Entry 6Z16 (electron microscopy, 2.98 A resolution); this record covers chains E and G of the 14 polymer chains in the assembly.

== Chain E ==
Protein: Multisubunit Na+/H+ antiporter, E subunit
Organism: Anoxybacillus flavithermus (strain DSM 21510 / WK1)
UniProt: B7GL97 (B7GL97_ANOFW); numbering as in UniProt (aligned over 1-158)
Sequence (158 residues; numbered 1 to 158; the number before each row is that of its first residue):
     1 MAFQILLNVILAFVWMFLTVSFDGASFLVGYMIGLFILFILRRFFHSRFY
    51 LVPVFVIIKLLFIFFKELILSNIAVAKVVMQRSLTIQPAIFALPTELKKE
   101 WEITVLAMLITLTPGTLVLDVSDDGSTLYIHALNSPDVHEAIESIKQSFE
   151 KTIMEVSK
Residues lining bound ligands: phosphatidylethanolamine (PTY): Phe3, Leu7, Ile10, Leu11, Val14, Phe44, Phe45, His46
Reported in the primary citation:
  - mutagenesis - L41W: unchanged catalytic activity
  - higher-order assembly contacts with a neighbouring Multisubunit Na+/H+ antiporter, B subunit: Leu41

== Chain G ==
Protein: Multisubunit Na+/H+ antiporter, G subunit
Organism: Anoxybacillus flavithermus (strain DSM 21510 / WK1)
UniProt: B7GIG3 (B7GIG3_ANOFW); residues 1-119 here = UniProt positions 1-119
Sequence (119 residues; each row starts with the number of its first residue):
     1 MSSNVGTIANALVVVLILLGAVLTLLSAVGAIRLPDVYTRSHAISKSTTL
    51 GIMCILLGAFLHFFIENNHFNSRLLLGIVFIFMTSPVAAHLISRAAYYAN
   101 VERWEGTVRDDLKQKAGGK
Unresolved in the structure: 1-7, 112-119
Reported in the primary citation:
  - mutagenesis - S72W: unchanged catalytic activity
  - higher-order assembly contacts with a neighbouring Multisubunit Na+/H+ antiporter, E subunit: Ser72

== Interface between chain E and chain G ==
Pairs across the interface (46):
  Phe64(E) - Phe82(G)  hydrophobic
  Leu68(E) - Leu50(G)  hydrophobic
  Leu68(E) - Met53(G)  hydrophobic
  Ser71(E) - Lys46(G)
  Asn72(E) - Leu23(G)
  Asn72(E) - Lys46(G)
  Asn72(E) - Ser47(G)
  Asn72(E) - Leu50(G)
  Val75(E) - Ala43(G)  hydrophobic
  Val75(E) - Lys46(G)
  Ala76(E) - Leu26(G)  hydrophobic
  Val79(E) - Leu26(G)  hydrophobic
  Val79(E) - Val29(G)  hydrophobic
  Val79(E) - Gly30(G)
  Val79(E) - Arg33(G)
  Gln81(E) - Arg33(G)
  Arg82(E) - Arg33(G)
  Ser83(E) - Arg33(G)  hydrogen bond
  Ile86(E) - Trp104(G)
  Pro88(E) - Trp104(G)
  Pro88(E) - Thr107(G)  hydrogen bond (backbone-side chain)
  Ala89(E) - Thr107(G)
  Ile90(E) - Arg109(G)
  Ile90(E) - Asp110(G)  hydrogen bond (backbone-backbone)
  Phe91(E) - Asp110(G)
  Ala92(E) - Asp110(G)  hydrogen bond (backbone-side chain)
  Met108(E) - Met83(G)  hydrophobic
  Thr111(E) - Lys46(G)
  Thr111(E) - Pro86(G)
  Leu112(E) - Phe82(G)  hydrophobic
  Gly115(E) - His42(G)
  Thr116(E) - His42(G)
  Thr116(E) - Lys46(G)
  Leu117(E) - Tyr38(G)
  Leu117(E) - Ser41(G)
  Leu117(E) - His42(G)
  Leu117(E) - Ser93(G)
  Val118(E) - His90(G)
  Asp120(E) - Arg94(G)
  Asp120(E) - Tyr97(G)
  Asp120(E) - Tyr98(G)  hydrogen bond
  Tyr129(E) - Asp110(G)
  His131(E) - Tyr38(G)
  His131(E) - His42(G)  hydrogen bond
  Leu133(E) - Thr39(G)
  Leu133(E) - His42(G)
Other interface residues (no listed pair), chain E (32 interface residues in all): Ile69, Met80, Thr113, Leu119, Ala132
Other interface residues (no listed pair), chain G (29 interface residues in all): Leu34, Glu105, Asp111

== In short ==
Chain E and chain G form an interface of 32 and 29 residues respectively, with 6 hydrogen bonds. Polar pairs
include Ser83(E)-Arg33(G), Pro88(E)-Thr107(G) and Ala92(E)-Asp110(G). Ligands of chain E:
phosphatidylethanolamine. The paper reports that L41W of chain E leaves catalytic activity unchanged;
higher-order assembly contacts with a neighbouring Multisubunit Na+/H+ antiporter, B subunit through Leu41(E).
Chain E is Multisubunit Na+/H+ antiporter, E subunit and chain G is Multisubunit Na+/H+ antiporter, G subunit,
both from Anoxybacillus flavithermus (strain DSM 21510 / WK1); the structure, Structure of the Mrp antiporter
complex, was determined by electron microscopy.
